8J6Q - chains A and S of the 5 polymer chains in the assembly; structure by electron microscopy, 2.60 A resolution.

# Chain A
Molecule: Guanine nucleotide-binding protein G(i) subunit alpha-1
Organism: Homo sapiens
UniProtKB: P63096 (GNAI1_HUMAN); residue numbers follow UniProt; this construct covers 3-354
Amino-acid sequence (352 residues; row label = number of the first residue in the row):
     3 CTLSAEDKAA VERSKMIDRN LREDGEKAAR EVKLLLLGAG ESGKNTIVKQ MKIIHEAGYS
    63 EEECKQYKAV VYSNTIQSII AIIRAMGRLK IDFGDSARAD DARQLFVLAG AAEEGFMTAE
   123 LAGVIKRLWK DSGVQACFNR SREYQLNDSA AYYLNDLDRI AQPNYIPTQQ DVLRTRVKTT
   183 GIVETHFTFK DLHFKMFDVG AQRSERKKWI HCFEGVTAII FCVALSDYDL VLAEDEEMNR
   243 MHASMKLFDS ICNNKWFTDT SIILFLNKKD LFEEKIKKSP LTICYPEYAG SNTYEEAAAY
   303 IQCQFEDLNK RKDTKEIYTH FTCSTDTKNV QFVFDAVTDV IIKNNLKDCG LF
Unresolved in the structure: 55-181
Construct notes: conflict Asn-47 (Ser in P63096), Ala-203 (Gly in P63096), Ala-245 (Glu in P63096), Ser-326 (Ala in P63096)
UniProt features mapped onto this chain:
  - region: Lys-35 to Lys-46, Thr-48 (G1 motif), Asp-173 to Thr-181 (G2 motif), Phe-196 to Gly-202, Gln-204, Arg-205 (G3 motif), Ile-265 to Asp-272 (G4 motif), Thr-324, Cys-325, Thr-327 to Thr-329 (G5 motif)
  - binding site (GTP): Glu-43 to Lys-46, Thr-48, Ser-151, Leu-175 to Thr-181, Asp-200 to Gly-202, Gln-204, Asn-269 to Asp-272
  - binding site (Mg(2+)): Thr-181
  - modified residue: Arg-178 (ADP-ribosylarginine), Gln-204 (Deamidated glutamine), Cys-351 (ADP-ribosylcysteine)
  - lipidation: Cys-3 (S-palmitoyl cysteine)

# Chain S
Molecule: single Fab chain (scFv16)
Organism: synthetic construct
Notes: antibody fragment or engineered binder
Amino-acid sequence (250 residues; each row starts with the number of its first residue):
     1 DVQLVESGGG LVQPGGSRKL SCSASGFAFS SFGMHWVRQA PEKGLEWVAY ISSGSGTIYY
    61 ADTVKGRFTI SRDDPKNTLF LQMTSLRSED TAMYYCVRSI YYYGSSPFDF WGQGTTLTVS
   121 SGGGGSGGGG SGGGGSDIVM TQATSSVPVT PGESVSISCR SSKSLLHSNG NTYLYWFLQR
   181 PGQSPQLLIY RMSNLASGVP DRFSGSGSGT AFTLTISRLE AEDVGVYYCM QHLEYPLTFG
   241 AGTKLELKGS
Unresolved in the structure: 122-134, 248-250
Disulfide bonds: Cys-22/Cys-96, Cys-159/Cys-229

# Interface between chain A and chain S
Contacting residue pairs - 27 pairs, chain A then chain S:
  Thr-4(A) with His-167(S)
  Leu-5(A) with His-167(S)
  Ser-6(A) with His-167(S); Asn-169(S); Tyr-173(S), hydrogen bond
  Ala-7(A) with His-232(S); Leu-233(S), hydrogen bond (backbone-backbone); Tyr-235(S), hydrophobic
  Glu-8(A) with Tyr-101(S); Pro-107(S); Tyr-173(S); Tyr-175(S), hydrogen bond; Arg-191(S), salt bridge; His-232(S)
  Asp-9(A) with Asn-169(S), hydrogen bond; Tyr-173(S)
  Ala-11(A) with Tyr-101(S), hydrophobic
  Ala-12(A) with Tyr-101(S)
  Glu-14(A) with Ser-52(S), hydrogen bond; Ser-53(S); Gly-56(S); Thr-57(S), hydrogen bond
  Arg-15(A) with Ile-100(S); Tyr-101(S); Tyr-102(S)
  Met-18(A) with Ser-53(S); Gly-54(S)
Also at the interface, not in a pair above, chain S (20 interface residues in all): Ser-31, Tyr-50, Glu-234

# In short
11 residues of chain A face 20 of chain S across their interface, with 6 hydrogen bonds and 1 salt bridge.
Among the polar pairs are Glu-8(A)/Arg-191(S), Ser-6(A)/Tyr-173(S) and Glu-8(A)/Tyr-175(S). From UniProt: 21
GTP-binding residues and Mg2+-binding residue Thr-181(A) on chain A.
Chain A is Guanine nucleotide-binding protein G(i) subunit alpha-1 (Homo sapiens) and chain S is single Fab
chain (scFv16) (synthetic construct); the structure, Cryo-EM structure of the 3-HB and compound 9n-bound human
HCAR2-Gi1 complex, was determined by electron microscopy, deposited together with 8J6P and 8J6R.
